PDB entry 8RYI | X-ray diffraction, 2.06 A resolution | chains B and E of the 6 polymer chains in the assembly

== Chain B (and E) ==
Name: Agmatinase family protein
Source organism: Aminobacter niigataensis
Notes: chain E of this document is another copy of the same molecule, construct and numbering; everything in this record applies to it too
UniProt: A0A9E9PQ69 (A0A9E9PQ69_9HYPH); residues 1-357 here = UniProt positions 1-357
Chain sequence (376 residues; row label = number of the first residue in the row; numbers below 1 keep their minus sign (Met-18 is residue -18)):
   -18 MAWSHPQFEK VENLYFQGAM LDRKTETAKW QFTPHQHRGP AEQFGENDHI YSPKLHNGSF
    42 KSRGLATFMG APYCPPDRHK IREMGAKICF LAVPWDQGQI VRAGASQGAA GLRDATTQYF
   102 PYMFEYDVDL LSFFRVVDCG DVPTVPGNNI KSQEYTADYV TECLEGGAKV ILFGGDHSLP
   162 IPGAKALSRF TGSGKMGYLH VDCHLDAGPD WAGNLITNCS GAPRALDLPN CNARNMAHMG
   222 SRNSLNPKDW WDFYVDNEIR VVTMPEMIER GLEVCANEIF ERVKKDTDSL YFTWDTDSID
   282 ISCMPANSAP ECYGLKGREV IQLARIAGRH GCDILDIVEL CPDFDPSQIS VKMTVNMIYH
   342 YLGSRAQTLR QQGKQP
Disordered / not traced: -18 to 7 (chain E: -18 to -4)
Sequence notes: initiating methionine (-18); expression tag (-17 to 0); conflict Asp324 (Tyr in A0A9E9PQ69)
Bound ions: Ca2+: Glu135, Asp139 (shared with Ala0(E), Asp3(E) of chain E); Ni2+ site 1: His158, Asp183, Asp187, Asp276 (together with urea); Ni2+ site 2: Asp183, His185, Asp276, Asp278 (together with urea)
Small-molecule neighbours:
  - dicarbonimidic diamide (C5J): Trp11, Gln12, Phe13, Pro15, Glu27, His30
  - urea (URE): His158, Asp183, His185, Asp187, Asn199, Asp276, Asp278, Ala290, Glu320

== Chain B / chain E interface ==
Residue-residue contacts - 60 pairs, chain B then chain E:
  His18(B) - Asp122(E)
  His18(B) - Pro124(E)
  Arg19(B) - Tyr54(E)
  Arg19(B) - Pro56(E)
  Arg19(B) - Tyr140(E)  hydrogen bond (backbone-side chain)
  Gly20(B) - Pro57(E)
  Gly20(B) - Tyr140(E)
  Pro21(B) - Pro57(E)
  Pro21(B) - Tyr140(E)
  Pro21(B) - Glu143(E)
  Ala22(B) - Tyr136(E)
  Ala22(B) - Tyr140(E)  hydrogen bond (backbone-side chain)
  Phe25(B) - Leu2(E)  hydrophobic
  Leu36(B) - Val126(E)
  Leu36(B) - Tyr136(E)  hydrogen bond (backbone-side chain)
  His37(B) - Pro124(E)
  His37(B) - Thr125(E)
  Asn38(B) - Thr125(E)  hydrogen bond (backbone-backbone)
  Asn38(B) - Pro127(E)
  Lys42(B) - Asp77(E)
  Lys42(B) - Gln78(E)
  Lys42(B) - Ser87(E)
  Lys42(B) - Gln88(E)  hydrogen bond (backbone-side chain)
  Ser43(B) - Pro75(E)
  Ser43(B) - Ser87(E)  hydrogen bond (side chain-backbone)
  Arg44(B) - Arg44(E)
  Arg44(B) - Ala91(E)  hydrogen bond (side chain-backbone)
  Arg44(B) - Asp95(E)  salt bridge
  Gly45(B) - Asp122(E)  hydrogen bond (backbone-side chain)
  Leu46(B) - Tyr54(E)  hydrophobic
  Leu46(B) - Arg94(E)
  Leu46(B) - Asp119(E)
  Tyr54(B) - Arg19(E)
  Tyr54(B) - Leu46(E)  hydrophobic
  Pro56(B) - Arg19(E)
  Pro57(B) - Gly20(E)
  Pro57(B) - Pro21(E)
  Pro75(B) - Ser43(E)
  Gln78(B) - Lys42(E)
  Ser87(B) - Lys42(E)
  Ser87(B) - Ser43(E)  hydrogen bond (backbone-side chain)
  Gln88(B) - Lys42(E)  hydrogen bond (side chain-backbone)
  Ala91(B) - Arg44(E)
  Arg94(B) - Leu46(E)
  Asp95(B) - Arg44(E)  salt bridge
  Asp119(B) - Leu46(E)
  Gly121(B) - Leu46(E)
  Asp122(B) - His18(E)
  Asp122(B) - Gly45(E)  hydrogen bond (side chain-backbone)
  Pro124(B) - His18(E)
  Pro124(B) - His37(E)
  Thr125(B) - His37(E)
  Thr125(B) - Asn38(E)  hydrogen bond (backbone-backbone)
  Pro127(B) - Asn38(E)
  Tyr136(B) - Ala22(E)
  Tyr136(B) - Leu36(E)  hydrogen bond (side chain-backbone)
  Tyr140(B) - Arg19(E)  hydrogen bond (side chain-backbone)
  Tyr140(B) - Gly20(E)
  Tyr140(B) - Pro21(E)
  Tyr140(B) - Ala22(E)  hydrogen bond (side chain-backbone)
Other interface residues (no listed pair), chain B (40 interface residues in all): Glu23, Ala47, Thr48, Lys61, Asp77, Val126, Asp139, Glu143
Other interface residues (no listed pair), chain E (39 interface residues in all): Glu23, Ala47, Thr48, Gly121, Asp139

== Summary ==
Chain B and chain E form an interface of 40 and 39 residues respectively, with 15 hydrogen bonds and 2 salt
bridges. Polar pairs include Arg44(B)-Asp95(E), Arg19(B)-Tyr140(E) and Ala22(B)-Tyr140(E). Bound to chain B:
dicarbonimidic diamide and urea. Glu135(B) and Asp139(B) form the Ca2+ site.
Chain B and chain E are both Agmatinase family protein (Aminobacter niigataensis); the structure, Metformin
hydrolase from Aminobacter niigataensis MD1 with urea in the active site, was determined by X-ray diffraction.
